3OR3 - chains A and D of the 6 polymer chains in the assembly; structure by X-ray diffraction, 1.95 A resolution.

# Chain A
Protein: Restriction endonuclease HPY188I
Source organism: Helicobacter pylori
UniProtKB: Q9KJ88 (Q9KJ88_HELPY); residue numbers follow UniProt; this construct covers 1-170
Amino-acid sequence (180 residues; each row starts with the number of its first residue; numbers below 1 keep their minus sign (Met-9 is residue -9)):
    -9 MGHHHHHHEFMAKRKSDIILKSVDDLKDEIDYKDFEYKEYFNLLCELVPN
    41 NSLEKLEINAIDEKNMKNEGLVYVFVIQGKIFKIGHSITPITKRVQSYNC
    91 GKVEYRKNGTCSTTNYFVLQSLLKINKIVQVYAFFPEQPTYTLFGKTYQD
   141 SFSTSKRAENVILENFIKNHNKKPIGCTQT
Unresolved in the structure: -9 to -3
Modified residues: Mse56 (selenomethionine; parent Met)
Sequence notes: expression tag (-9 to 0)
Reported in the primary citation:
  - binding site for the 5-nt DNA strand: Cys90, Thr100
  - binding site for the 4-nt DNA strand: Tyr63, Lys73, His76, Arg84, Ser87, Ser102
  - Ca2+ coordination: His76
  - catalytic residues: Tyr63
  - specificity-determining residues: Ser87 (proposed by the authors, not directly observed)
  - catalytic residues: Tyr88 (proposed by the authors, not directly observed)

# Chain D
Molecule: 5-nt DNA strand
Sequence (5 nucleotides; numbered -4 to 0; the number before each row is that of its first residue; numbers below 1 keep their minus sign (DG-4 is residue -4)):
    -4 GTTCA

# Chain A / chain D interface
Contacting residue pairs (26; chain A residue first):
  Arg4(A) - DT-2(D)  salt bridge to the phosphate
  Arg4(A) - DC-1(D)  phosphate contact
  Lys5(A) - DC-1(D)  hydrogen bond to the phosphate
  Ser6(A) - DC-1(D)  hydrogen bond to the phosphate
  Gln86(A) - DG-4(D)  hydrogen bond to the base
  Gln86(A) - DT-3(D)  hydrogen bond to the base
  Cys90(A) - DT-3(D)  hydrogen bond to the base
  Cys90(A) - DT-2(D)  hydrogen bond to the base
  Lys92(A) - DG-4(D)  hydrogen bond to the phosphate
  Glu94(A) - DT-3(D)  phosphate contact
  Tyr95(A) - DG-4(D)  sugar contact
  Tyr95(A) - DT-3(D)  hydrogen bond to the phosphate
  Tyr95(A) - DT-2(D)  base contact
  Asn98(A) - DT-2(D)  hydrogen bond to the phosphate
  Thr100(A) - DT-2(D)  hydrogen bond to the phosphate
  Thr100(A) - DC-1(D)  hydrogen bond to the base
  Cys101(A) - DT-2(D)  base contact
  Ser102(A) - DA0(D)  base contact
  Thr103(A) - DC-1(D)  hydrogen bond to the phosphate
  Thr104(A) - DC-1(D)  sugar contact
  Thr104(A) - DA0(D)  hydrogen bond to the phosphate
  Cys167(A) - DA0(D)  phosphate contact
  Thr168(A) - DC-1(D)  phosphate contact
  Thr168(A) - DA0(D)  hydrogen bond to the phosphate
  Gln169(A) - DC-1(D)  hydrogen bond to the phosphate
  Gln169(A) - DA0(D)  hydrogen bond to the phosphate
Interface residues without a listed pair, chain A (18 interface residues in all): Asn89

# In short
The interface between chain A and chain D involves 18 residues on one side and 5 on the other; the contacts
include 16 hydrogen bonds and 1 salt bridge. Among the polar pairs are Gln86(A)-DG-4(D), Gln86(A)-DT-3(D) and
Cys90(A)-DT-3(D). The paper reports catalytic residues Tyr63(A) and Tyr88(A); a binding site for the 4-nt DNA
strand at Tyr63(A), Lys73(A) and His76(A) among others.
Chain A is Restriction endonuclease HPY188I (Helicobacter pylori) and chain D is a 5-nt DNA strand; the
structure, Restriction endonuclease HPY188I in complex with product DNA, was determined by X-ray diffraction
together with 3OQG from the same study.
